PDB entry 1DIO | X-ray diffraction, 2.20 A resolution | chains L and E of the 6 polymer chains in the assembly

# Chain L
Molecule: Protein (diol dehydratase)
Organism: Klebsiella oxytoca
Notes: EC 4.2.1.28
UniProt: Q59470 (Q59470_KLEOX); residue numbers follow UniProt; this construct covers 1-554
Chain sequence (554 residues; numbered 1 to 554; the number before each row is that of its first residue):
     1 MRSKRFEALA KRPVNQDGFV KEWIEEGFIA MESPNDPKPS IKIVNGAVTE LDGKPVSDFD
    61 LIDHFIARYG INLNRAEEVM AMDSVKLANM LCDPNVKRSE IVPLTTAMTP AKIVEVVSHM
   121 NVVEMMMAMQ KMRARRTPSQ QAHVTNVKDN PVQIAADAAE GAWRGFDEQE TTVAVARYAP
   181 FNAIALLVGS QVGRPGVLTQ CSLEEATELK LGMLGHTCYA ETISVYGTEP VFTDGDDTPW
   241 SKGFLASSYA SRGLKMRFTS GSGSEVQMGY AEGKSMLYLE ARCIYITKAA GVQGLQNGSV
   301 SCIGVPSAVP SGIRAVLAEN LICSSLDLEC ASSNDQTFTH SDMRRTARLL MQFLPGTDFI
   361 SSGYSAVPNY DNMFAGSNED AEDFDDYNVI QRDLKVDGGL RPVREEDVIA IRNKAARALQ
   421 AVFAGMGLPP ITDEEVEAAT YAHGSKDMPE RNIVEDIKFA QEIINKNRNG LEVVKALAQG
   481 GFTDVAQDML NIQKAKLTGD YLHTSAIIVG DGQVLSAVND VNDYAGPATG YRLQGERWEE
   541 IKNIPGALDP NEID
Not modelled in the structure: 552-554
Bound ions: K+: Q141, E170, E221, Q296, S362 (together with s-1,2-propanediol)
Ligand contacts:
  - cobalamin (B12): T172, V173, A174, A176, S202, L203, E204, E205, T222, S224, Y226, D234, G235, Q267, M268, S301, C302, Q336, M373, F374, A375
  - s-1,2-propanediol (PGO): Q141, H143, E170, E221, T222, Q296, V300, S301, D335, Q336, S362, G363, F374

# Chain E
Molecule: Protein (diol dehydratase)
Organism: Klebsiella oxytoca
Notes: EC 4.2.1.28
UniProt: Q59471 (Q59471_KLEOX); residues 1-224 here = UniProt positions 1-224
Chain sequence (224 residues; each row starts with the number of its first residue):
     1 MEINEKLLRQ IIEDVLSEMK GSDKPVSFNA PAASAAPQAT PPAGDGFLTE VGEARQGTQQ
    61 DEVIIAVGPA FGLAQTVNIV GIPHKSILRE VIAGIEEEGI KARVIRCFKS SDVAFVAVEG
   121 NRLSGSGISI GIQSKGTTVI HQQGLPPLSN LELFPQAPLL TLETYRQIGK NAARYAKRES
   181 PQPVPTLNDQ MARPKYQAKS AILHIKETKY VVTGKNPQEL RVAL
Not modelled in the structure: 1-45
Ligand contacts: cobalamin (B12): I79, D112, V113, A114, K135, T137, V139, L148, N150, L153, P155, Q156, A157, P158, N188, A192, R193, Y196, Q197, S200

# Interface between chain L and chain E
Contacting residue pairs - 60 pairs, chain L then chain E:
  Q16(L) with K195(E)
  G18(L) with P194(E), hydrogen bond (backbone-backbone)
  E26(L) with I205(E); K209(E), salt bridge
  F28(L) with I202(E), hydrophobic
  V147(L) with T186(E), hydrogen bond (backbone-side chain); N188(E)
  A174(L) with T186(E)
  V175(L) with P183(E), hydrophobic
  R177(L) with L151(E), hydrogen bond (side chain-backbone); Y175(E), hydrogen bond
  E204(L) with P146(E); L148(E)
  D234(L) with S110(E), hydrogen bond; D112(E); F115(E)
  G235(L) with L148(E)
  D236(L) with F115(E); P147(E); L148(E)
  V266(L) with A201(E), hydrophobic; I205(E)
  Q267(L) with Q197(E), hydrogen bond; S200(E), hydrogen bond; A201(E); H204(E)
  M268(L) with H204(E)
  G269(L) with H204(E)
  Y270(L) with T208(E)
  S301(L) with R193(E), hydrogen bond (backbone-side chain); Q197(E), hydrogen bond (backbone-side chain)
  C302(L) with Q197(E)
  I303(L) with Q197(E)
  G304(L) with Q197(E), hydrogen bond (backbone-side chain)
  V305(L) with Q197(E)
  Q336(L) with R193(E), hydrogen bond
  T337(L) with Q190(E), hydrogen bond (side chain-backbone); R193(E), hydrogen bond (backbone-side chain); P194(E)
  F338(L) with P194(E)
  T339(L) with M191(E); P194(E)
  H340(L) with M191(E); P194(E); K195(E), hydrogen bond
  N369(L) with Q190(E)
  Y370(L) with N188(E), hydrogen bond (backbone-side chain)
  N372(L) with N188(E), hydrogen bond (backbone-side chain)
  M373(L) with T186(E)
  F374(L) with R193(E), hydrogen bond (backbone-side chain)
  A375(L) with Q156(E); N188(E); Q190(E); R193(E), hydrogen bond (backbone-side chain)
  G376(L) with R193(E), hydrogen bond (backbone-side chain)
  I453(L) with P183(E)
  V454(L) with S180(E); P181(E); Q182(E)
  I457(L) with P183(E), hydrophobic
Interface residues without a listed pair, chain L (45 interface residues in all): D17, V20, W23, K148, A176, T207, T233, A308
Interface residues without a listed pair, chain E (34 interface residues in all): S111, S149, N150, D189, A198, V211

# In short
The interface between chain L and chain E involves 45 residues on one side and 34 on the other, with 19
hydrogen bonds and 1 salt bridge. Among the polar pairs are E26(L)-K209(E), V147(L)-T186(E) and
R177(L)-L151(E). Cobalamin is bound between chain L and chain E.
Chain L is Protein (diol dehydratase) and chain E is Protein (diol dehydratase), both from Klebsiella oxytoca;
the structure, Diol dehydratase-cyanocobalamin complex from klebsiella oxytoca, was determined by X-ray
diffraction.
